PDB entry 4TM4 | X-ray diffraction, 2.63 A resolution | chains B and C of the 4 polymer chains in the assembly

Chain B (and C):
Name: KtzI
Organism: Kutzneria sp. 744
Notes: chain C of this document is another copy of the same molecule, construct and numbering; everything in this record applies to it too
UniProtKB: A8CF85 (A8CF85_9PSEU); numbering as in UniProt (aligned over 3-424)
Sequence (443 residues; numbered -18 to 424; the number before each row is that of its first residue; numbers below 1 keep their minus sign (Met-18 is residue -18)):
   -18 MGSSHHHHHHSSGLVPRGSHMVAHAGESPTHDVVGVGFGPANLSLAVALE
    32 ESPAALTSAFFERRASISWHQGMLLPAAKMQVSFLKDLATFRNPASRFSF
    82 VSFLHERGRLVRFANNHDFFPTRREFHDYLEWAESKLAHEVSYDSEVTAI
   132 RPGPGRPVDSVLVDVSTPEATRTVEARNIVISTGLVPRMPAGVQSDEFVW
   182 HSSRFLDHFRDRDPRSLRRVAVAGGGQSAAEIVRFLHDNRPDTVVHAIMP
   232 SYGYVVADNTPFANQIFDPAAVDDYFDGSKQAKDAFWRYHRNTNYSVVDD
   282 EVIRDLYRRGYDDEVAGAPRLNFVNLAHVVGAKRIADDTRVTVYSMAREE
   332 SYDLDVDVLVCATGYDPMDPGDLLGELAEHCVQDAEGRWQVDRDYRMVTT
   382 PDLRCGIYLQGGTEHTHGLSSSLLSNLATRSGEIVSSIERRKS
Unresolved in the structure: -18 to 9 (chain C: -18 to 9, 424)
Sequence notes: initiating methionine (-18); expression tag (-17 to 2)
Ligand contacts:
  - dihydroflavine-adenine dinucleotide (FDA): Val17, Gly18, Phe19, Gly20, Pro21, Ala22, Asn23, Phe42, Glu43, Arg44, Arg45, Trp50, His51, Met54, Met61, Gln62, Val63, Arg104, Ser126, Glu127, Val128, Ser163, Thr164, Gly165, Leu166, Tyr346, Gln391, Ser403, Leu404, Leu405, Ser406
  - NADP (NAP; NADP nicotinamide-adenine-dinucleotide phosphate): Met54, Lys60, Gln62, Arg104, Pro171, Ala204, Gly205, Gly206, Gly207, Gln208, Ser209, Ala210, Glu212, Ile229, Met230, Pro231, Arg272, Asn275, Tyr276, Ser277, Ala308, His309, Val310, Ala343, Thr344, Gly345, Tyr346, Leu404

Interface between chain B and chain C:
Contacting residue pairs - 75 pairs, chain B then chain C:
  Pro231(B) - Tyr270(C)
  Ser232(B) - Tyr270(C)
  Ser232(B) - His271(C)
  Tyr233(B) - Ile247(C)  hydrophobic
  Tyr233(B) - Ala252(C)
  Tyr233(B) - Asp255(C)  hydrogen bond
  Tyr233(B) - Phe267(C)  hydrophobic
  Tyr233(B) - His271(C)  hydrogen bond (backbone-side chain)
  Gly234(B) - His271(C)
  Tyr235(B) - Phe243(C)  hydrophobic
  Tyr235(B) - Ala244(C)
  Val236(B) - Asp239(C)
  Val236(B) - Tyr270(C)
  Val236(B) - His271(C)
  Val236(B) - Asn273(C)
  Val237(B) - Asp239(C)  hydrogen bond (backbone-side chain)
  Val237(B) - Thr241(C)
  Asp239(B) - Val236(C)
  Asp239(B) - Val237(C)  hydrogen bond (side chain-backbone)
  Asn240(B) - Arg285(C)
  Thr241(B) - Val237(C)
  Thr241(B) - Asp281(C)
  Thr241(B) - Ile284(C)
  Pro242(B) - Ile284(C)
  Pro242(B) - Arg285(C)
  Pro242(B) - Tyr288(C)  hydrophobic
  Phe243(B) - Tyr235(C)  hydrophobic
  Phe243(B) - Ile284(C)  hydrophobic
  Phe243(B) - Tyr288(C)
  Phe243(B) - Phe304(C)  hydrophobic
  Ala244(B) - Tyr235(C)
  Gln246(B) - Tyr233(C)
  Gln246(B) - Tyr288(C)
  Ile247(B) - Tyr233(C)  hydrophobic
  Ala252(B) - Tyr233(C)
  Asp255(B) - Tyr233(C)  hydrogen bond
  Ser260(B) - Met327(C)  hydrogen bond (side chain-backbone)
  Ser260(B) - Ala328(C)
  Ser260(B) - Glu330(C)
  Gln262(B) - Tyr325(C)  hydrogen bond
  Gln262(B) - Met327(C)
  Gln262(B) - Glu330(C)
  Ala263(B) - Ala328(C)  hydrophobic
  Ala266(B) - Leu307(C)  hydrophobic
  Phe267(B) - Tyr233(C)  hydrophobic
  Tyr270(B) - Pro231(C)
  Tyr270(B) - Ser232(C)
  Tyr270(B) - Val236(C)
  His271(B) - Ser232(C)
  His271(B) - Tyr233(C)  hydrogen bond (side chain-backbone)
  His271(B) - Gly234(C)
  His271(B) - Val236(C)
  Asn273(B) - Val236(C)
  Asp281(B) - Thr241(C)
  Ile284(B) - Thr241(C)
  Ile284(B) - Pro242(C)
  Ile284(B) - Phe243(C)
  Arg285(B) - Asn240(C)
  Arg285(B) - Pro242(C)
  Leu287(B) - Phe243(C)  hydrophobic
  Tyr288(B) - Pro242(C)  hydrophobic
  Tyr288(B) - Phe243(C)
  Tyr288(B) - Gln246(C)
  Phe304(B) - Phe243(C)  hydrophobic
  Leu307(B) - Ala266(C)  hydrophobic
  Leu307(B) - Phe267(C)  hydrophobic
  Tyr325(B) - Gln262(C)
  Met327(B) - Ser260(C)  hydrogen bond (backbone-side chain)
  Met327(B) - Gln262(C)  hydrogen bond
  Met327(B) - Ala263(C)
  Ala328(B) - Gly259(C)
  Ala328(B) - Ser260(C)  hydrogen bond (backbone-backbone)
  Ala328(B) - Ala263(C)  hydrophobic
  Glu330(B) - Ser260(C)
  Glu330(B) - Gln262(C)
Other interface residues (no listed pair), chain B (37 interface residues in all): Gly259
Other interface residues (no listed pair), chain C (37 interface residues in all): Leu287

In short:
The chain B/chain C interface involves 37 residues from each chain, with 11 hydrogen bonds. Polar contacts
include Tyr233(B)-Asp255(C), Tyr233(B)-His271(C) and Val237(B)-Asp239(C). Ligands of chain B:
dihydroflavine-adenine dinucleotide and NADP.
Both chains are KtzI (Kutzneria sp. 744). Entry 4TM4 (Kutzneria sp. 744 ornithine N-hydroxylase,
KtzI-FADox-red-NADP+-Br) was determined by X-ray diffraction, deposited together with 4TLX, 4TLZ, 4TM0, 4TM1
and 4TM3.
